PDB entry 7RA8 | electron microscopy, 3.10 A resolution | chains A and H of the 9 polymer chains in the assembly

# Chain A
Molecule: Spike glycoprotein
From: Severe acute respiratory syndrome coronavirus 2
UniProt: P0DTC2 (SPIKE_SARS2); numbering as in UniProt (aligned over 1-1208)
Chain sequence (1288 residues; each row starts with the number of its first residue):
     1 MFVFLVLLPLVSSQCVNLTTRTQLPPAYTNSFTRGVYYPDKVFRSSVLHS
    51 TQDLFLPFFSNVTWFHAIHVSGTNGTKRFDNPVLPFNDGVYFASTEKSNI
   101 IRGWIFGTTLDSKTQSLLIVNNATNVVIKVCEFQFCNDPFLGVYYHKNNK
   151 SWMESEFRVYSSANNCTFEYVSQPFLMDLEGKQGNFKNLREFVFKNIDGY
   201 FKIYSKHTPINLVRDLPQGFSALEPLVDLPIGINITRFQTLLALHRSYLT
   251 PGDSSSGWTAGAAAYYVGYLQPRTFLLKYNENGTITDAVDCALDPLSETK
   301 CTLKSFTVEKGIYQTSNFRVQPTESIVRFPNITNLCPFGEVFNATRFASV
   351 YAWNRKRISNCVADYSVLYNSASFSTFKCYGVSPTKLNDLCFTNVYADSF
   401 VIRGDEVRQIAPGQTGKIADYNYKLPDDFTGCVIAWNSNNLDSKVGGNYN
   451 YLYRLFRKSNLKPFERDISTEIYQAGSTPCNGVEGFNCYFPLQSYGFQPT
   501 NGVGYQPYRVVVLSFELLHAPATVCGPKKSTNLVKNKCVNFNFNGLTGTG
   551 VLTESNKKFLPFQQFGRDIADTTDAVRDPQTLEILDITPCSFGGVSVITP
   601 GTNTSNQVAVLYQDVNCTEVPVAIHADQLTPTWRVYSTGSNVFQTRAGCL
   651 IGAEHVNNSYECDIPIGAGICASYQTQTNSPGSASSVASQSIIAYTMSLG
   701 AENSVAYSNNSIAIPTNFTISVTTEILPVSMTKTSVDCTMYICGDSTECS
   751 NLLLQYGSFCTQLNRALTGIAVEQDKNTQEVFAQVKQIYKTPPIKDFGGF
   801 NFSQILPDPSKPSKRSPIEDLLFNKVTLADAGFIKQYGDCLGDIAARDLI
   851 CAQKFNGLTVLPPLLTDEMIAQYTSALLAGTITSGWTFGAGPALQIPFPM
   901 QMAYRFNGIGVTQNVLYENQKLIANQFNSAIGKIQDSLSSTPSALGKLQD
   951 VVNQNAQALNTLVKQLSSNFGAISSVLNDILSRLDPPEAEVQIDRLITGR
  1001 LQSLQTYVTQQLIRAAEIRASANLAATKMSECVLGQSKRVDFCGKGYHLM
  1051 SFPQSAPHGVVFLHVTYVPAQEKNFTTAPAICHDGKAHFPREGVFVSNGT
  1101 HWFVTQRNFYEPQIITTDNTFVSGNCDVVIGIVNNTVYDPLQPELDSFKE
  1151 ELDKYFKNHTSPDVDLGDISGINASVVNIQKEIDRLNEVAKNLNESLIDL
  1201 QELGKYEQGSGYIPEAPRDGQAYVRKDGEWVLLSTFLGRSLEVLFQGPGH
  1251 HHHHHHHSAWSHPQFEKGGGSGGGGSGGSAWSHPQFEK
Disordered / not traced: 1-26, 67-81, 96-102, 107-115, 122-125, 131-167, 173-187, 211-215, 242-264, 446-447, 467-490, 622-640, 676-689, 827-854, 1146-1288
Differences from the reference sequence: engineered mutation Gly682 (Arg in P0DTC2), Ser683 (Arg in P0DTC2), Ser685 (Arg in P0DTC2), Pro817 (Phe in P0DTC2), Pro892 (Ala in P0DTC2), Pro899 (Ala in P0DTC2), Pro942 (Ala in P0DTC2), Pro986 (Lys in P0DTC2), Pro987 (Val in P0DTC2); expression tag (1209-1288)
Swiss-Prot annotation at these positions:
  - region: Asn280 to Cys301 (Putative superantigen), Arg403 to Asp405 (Integrin-binding motif), Asn448 to Phe456 (Immunodominant HLA epitope recognized by the CD8+), Pro681, Ala684 (Putative superantigen), Ser816 to Tyr837 (Fusion peptide 1), Lys835 to Phe855 (Fusion peptide 2), Asp1163 to Glu1202 (Heptad repeat 2)
  - site: Arg815, Ser816 (Cleavage)
  - glycosylation: Asn17 (N-linked (GlcNAc...) (complex) asparagine), Asn61 (N-linked (GlcNAc...) (hybrid) asparagine), Asn74 (N-linked (GlcNAc...) (complex) asparagine), Asn122 (N-linked (GlcNAc...) (hybrid) asparagine), Asn149 (N-linked (GlcNAc...) (complex) asparagine), Asn165 (N-linked (GlcNAc...) (complex) asparagine), Asn234 (N-linked (GlcNAc...) (high mannose) asparagine), Asn282 (N-linked (GlcNAc...) (complex) asparagine), Thr323 (O-linked (GalNAc) threonine), Ser325 (O-linked (HexNAc...) serine), Asn331 (N-linked (GlcNAc...) (complex) asparagine), Asn343 (N-linked (GlcNAc...) (complex) asparagine), Asn603 (N-linked (GlcNAc...) (hybrid) asparagine), Asn616 (N-linked (GlcNAc...) (complex) asparagine), Asn657 (N-linked (GlcNAc...) (complex) asparagine), Thr676 (O-linked (GlcNAc...) threonine), Thr678 (O-linked (GlcNAc...) threonine), Asn709 (N-linked (GlcNAc...) (high mannose) asparagine), Asn717 (N-linked (GlcNAc...) (hybrid) asparagine), Asn801 (N-linked (GlcNAc...) (hybrid) asparagine) and 6 more in UniProt
  - natural variant: Leu5 (L5F: In strain: Iota/B.1.526), Ser13 (S13I: In strain: Epsilon/B.1.427/B.1.429), Leu18 (L18F: In strain: Beta/B.1.351, Gamma/P.1 and 1 more), Thr19 (T19I: In strain: Omicron/BQ.1.1, Omicron/XBB.1.5 and 1 more; T19R: In strain: Delta/B.1.617.2, Omicron/BA.2 and 4 more), Thr20 (T20N: In strain: Gamma/P.1), Leu24 to Ala27 (sequence variant, change not given here; In strain: Omicron/BA.2, Omicron/BA.2.12.1 and 6 more), Pro26 (P26S: In strain: Gamma/P.1), Gln52 (Q52H: In strain: Omicron/EG.5.1), Ala67 (A67V: In strain: Eta/B.1.525, Omicron/BA.1), His69 to Val70 (deletion: In strain: Alpha/B.1.1.7, Eta/B.1.525 and 5 more), Gly75 (G75V: In strain: Lambda/C.37), Thr76 (T76I: In strain: Lambda/C.37), 82 further natural variant entries in UniProt
  - mutagenesis: His69 to Val70 (Increased incorporation of cleaved spike into virions), Asn121 (N121Q: Partial loss of biliverdin affinity), Arg190 (R190K: Partial loss of biliverdin affinity), Asn234 (N234Q: Increased resistance to neutralizing antibodies), Asn331 (N331Q: Reduced viral infectivity), Asn343 (N343Q: Reduced viral infectivity), Leu452 (L452R: Increased resistance to neutralizing antibodies. Decreases HLA binding to NF9 epitope. Increased binding affinity to human ACE2), Tyr453 (Y453F: Decreased HLA binding to NF9 epitope. Increased binding affinity to human ACE2), Ala475 (A475V: Increased resistance to neutralizing antibodies), Val483 (V483A: Increased resistance to neutralizing antibodies), Glu484 (E484D: Increased replication in human TMEM106B overexpressing cells), Phe490 (F490L: Increased resistance to neutralizing antibodies and human covalescent sera neutralization), 12 further mutagenesis entries in UniProt
Cystine bridges: Cys291-Cys301, Cys336-Cys361, Cys379-Cys432, Cys391-Cys525, Cys538-Cys590, Cys617-Cys649, Cys662-Cys671, Cys738-Cys760, Cys743-Cys749, Cys1032-Cys1043, Cys1082-Cys1126
Glycans and other covalent adducts: N-acetylglucosamine (NAG) linked to Asn61, Asn234, Asn282, Asn331, Asn343, Asn603, Asn616, Asn657, Asn709, Asn717, Asn801, Asn1074, Asn1098, Asn1134
What the authors report for this chain:
  - mutagenesis - K417N/E484K/N501Y, K417T/E484K/N501Y, K417V, N439K, L452R, Y453F, E484K, N501Y: unchanged binding to S2X259

# Chain H
Molecule: Heavy chain Fab S2X259 Fab variable domain
From: Homo sapiens
Notes: antibody fragment or engineered binder
Chain sequence (126 residues; each row starts with the number of its first residue):
     1 QVQLVQSGAEVKKPGSSVKVSCKASGGIFNTYTISWVRQAPGQGLEWMGR
    51 IILMSGMANYAQKIQGRVTITADKSTSTAYMELTSLRSDDTAVYYCARGF
   101 NGNYYGWGDDDAFDIWGQGTLVTVYS
Disordered / not traced: 1, 86-89, 125-126
Cystine bridges: Cys22-Cys96

# How chain A and chain H interact
Residue-residue contacts (13; chain A residue first):
  Tyr369(A) - Met54(H)
  Asn370(A) - Met54(H)
  Asn370(A) - Ser55(H)
  Ser371(A) - Ser55(H)
  Ala372(A) - Met57(H)
  Thr376(A) - Trp107(H)
  Phe377(A) - Tyr105(H)
  Phe377(A) - Gly106(H)
  Phe377(A) - Trp107(H)  hydrogen bond (backbone-backbone)
  Lys378(A) - Tyr105(H)
  Cys379(A) - Tyr104(H)
  Cys379(A) - Tyr105(H)  hydrogen bond (backbone-backbone)
  Pro384(A) - Tyr105(H)
Interface residues without a listed pair, chain A (11 interface residues in all): Val382, Ser383
Interface residues without a listed pair, chain H (8 interface residues in all): Gly108
Interface features reported in the paper:
  - epitope / paratope residues, chain A: Tyr369(A)

# In short
11 residues of chain A and 8 residues of chain H are in contact, with 2 hydrogen bonds. Backbone hydrogen
bonds pair Phe377(A)-Trp107(H) and Cys379(A)-Tyr105(H). From the paper: K417N/E484K/N501Y, K417T/E484K/N501Y
and K417V of chain A, among others, leave binding to S2X259 unchanged; the epitope/paratope residue Tyr369(A);
8 substitutions were tested in all.
Here chain A is Spike glycoprotein (Severe acute respiratory syndrome coronavirus 2) and chain H is Heavy
chain Fab S2X259 Fab variable domain (Homo sapiens). Entry 7RA8 (SARS-CoV-2 S glycoprotein in complex with
S2X259 Fab) was determined by electron microscopy together with 7RAL from the same study.
